PDB entry 8DBR | electron microscopy, 3.20 A resolution | chains M and R of the 22 polymer chains in the assembly

== Chain M (and R) ==
Molecule: ATP synthase subunit c
Source organism: Escherichia coli
Notes: chain R of this document is another copy of the same molecule, construct and numbering; everything in this record applies to it too
UniProtKB: F4TL55 (F4TL55_ECOLX); residues 1-79 here = UniProt positions 1-79
Sequence (79 residues; numbered 1 to 79; the number before each row is that of its first residue):
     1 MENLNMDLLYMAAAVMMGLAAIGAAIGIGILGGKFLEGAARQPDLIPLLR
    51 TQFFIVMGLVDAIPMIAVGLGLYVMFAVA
Disordered / not traced: 1-2 (chain R: 1-2, 79)

== How chain M and chain R interact ==
Contacting residue pairs (34):
  L4(M) with L4(R), hydrophobic; D7(R)
  N5(M) with N3(R), hydrogen bond (side chain-backbone); D7(R), hydrogen bond
  L9(M) with Y10(R), hydrophobic
  A12(M) with Y10(R); M11(R), hydrophobic; A14(R)
  V15(M) with M11(R), hydrophobic; A14(R), hydrophobic
  M16(M) with M17(R), hydrophobic
  L19(M) with I22(R)
  G23(M) with I22(R); A25(R)
  I26(M) with I26(R), hydrophobic
  I30(M) with G29(R)
  L31(M) with L36(R), hydrophobic
  K34(M) with G33(R); E37(R)
  F35(M) with L36(R)
  Q42(M) with A40(R)
  I63(M) with A24(R), hydrophobic; M65(R), hydrophobic; V68(R), hydrophobic
  A67(M) with M17(R)
  L70(M) with M17(R), hydrophobic; L72(R), hydrophobic; M75(R), hydrophobic; F76(R), hydrophobic
  Y73(M) with M75(R), hydrophobic; F76(R), hydrophobic
  V74(M) with Y10(R), hydrophobic; M75(R), hydrophobic
  V78(M) with Y10(R)
Also at the interface, not in a pair above, chain M (32 interface residues in all): L8, M11, A20, I22, A24, G27, R41, L48, Q52, V56, L59, I66
Also at the interface, not in a pair above, chain R (31 interface residues in all): G18, L19, A20, A21, G32, F35, I46, R50, F53, M57

== Summary ==
32 residues of chain M and 31 residues of chain R are in contact; the contacts include 2 hydrogen bonds. Polar
pairs include N5(M)-N3(R) and N5(M)-D7(R).
Both chains are ATP synthase subunit c (Escherichia coli). Entry 8DBR (E. coli ATP synthase imaged in 10mM
MgATP State2 "half-up) was determined by electron microscopy together with 8DBP, 8DBQ, 8DBS, 8DBT, 8DBU, 8DBV
and 8DBW from the same study.
